PDB entry 4Y00 | X-ray diffraction, 3.00 A resolution | chains A and E

Chain A:
Molecule: TAR DNA-binding protein 43
Organism: Homo sapiens
UniProtKB: Q13148 (TADBP_HUMAN); residues 101-191 here = UniProt positions 101-191
Sequence (103 residues; each row starts with the number of its first residue):
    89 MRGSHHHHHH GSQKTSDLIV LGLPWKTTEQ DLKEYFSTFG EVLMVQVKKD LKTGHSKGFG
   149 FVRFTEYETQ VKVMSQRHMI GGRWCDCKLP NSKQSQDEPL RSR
Unresolved in the structure: 89-102, 181-191
Sequence notes: expression tag (89-100); engineered mutation Gly169 (Asp in Q13148)
Curated features (UniProtKB/Swiss-Prot):
  - modified residue: Ser183 (Phosphoserine)
  - cross-link (Glycyl lysine isopeptide (Lys-Gly)): Lys102 (interchain with G-Cter in SUMO2), Lys181 (interchain with G-Cter in SUMO2)
  - natural variant: Gly169 (D169G: In ALS10; this construct carries the variant)
  - mutagenesis: Thr103 to Ser183 (Loss of RNA-binding and reduced interaction with PPIA/CYPA), Leu106 to Cys175 (Completely abolishes RNA binding), Leu106 to Leu111 (Completely abolishes RNA binding), Phe147 to Phe149 (Highly reduces binding to RNA and DNA)
Reported in the primary citation:
  - conformationally variable residues (loop rearrangement): Gly169
  - contacts within the chain: His166-Ile168 (hydrophobic contact), Ile168-Cys173 (hydrophobic contact) (from molecular simulation)
  - mutagenesis - T115A (Tm 50.9 degC): decreased stability
  - mutagenesis - I168A, I168A/D169G: abolished expression

Chain E:
Molecule: 10-nt DNA strand
Sequence (10 nucleotides; numbered 1 to 10; the number before each row is that of its first residue):
     1 GTTGAGCGTT
Unresolved in the structure: 1, 10

Interface between chain A and chain E:
Residue-residue contacts - 21 pairs, chain A then chain E:
  Asp105(A) with DG8(E), hydrogen bond to the base
  Leu109(A) with DG6(E), base contact
  Gly110(A) with DG4(E), base contact; DG6(E), base contact
  Leu111(A) with DG4(E), hydrogen bond to the base
  Pro112(A) with DG4(E), base contact
  Trp113(A) with DT3(E), stacking on the base; DG4(E), hydrogen bond to the base; DA5(E), base contact
  Met132(A) with DG8(E), base contact
  Gln134(A) with DG8(E), hydrogen bond to the base
  Lys136(A) with DG8(E), hydrogen bond to the phosphate; DT9(E), salt bridge to the phosphate
  Gly146(A) with DG4(E), hydrogen bond to the base; DG6(E), base contact
  Phe147(A) with DG6(E), base contact
  Phe149(A) with DG8(E), stacking on the base
  Arg171(A) with DG4(E), hydrogen bond to the base
  Pro178(A) with DC7(E), base contact
  Asn179(A) with DC7(E), hydrogen bond to the base
  Ser180(A) with DG8(E), base contact
Other interface residues (no listed pair), chain A (20 interface residues in all): Ile107, Lys145, Lys176, Leu177

Summary:
20 residues of chain A face 7 of chain E across their interface; the contacts include 8 hydrogen bonds, 1 salt
bridge and 2 aromatic stacking contacts. Among the polar pairs are Asp105(A)-DG8(E), Leu111(A)-DG4(E) and
Trp113(A)-DG4(E). The paper reports that I168A and I168A/D169G of chain A abolish expression; conformational
variability at Gly169(A).
Here chain A is TAR DNA-binding protein 43 (Homo sapiens) and chain E is a 10-nt DNA strand. Entry 4Y00
(Crystal Structure of Human TDP-43 RRM1 Domain with D169G Mutation in Complex with an Unmodified
Single-stranded ...) was determined by X-ray diffraction, deposited together with 4Y0F.
